8WS7 - chains A and D of the 4 polymer chains in the assembly; structure by electron microscopy, 3.26 A resolution.

== Chain A ==
Name: Cas12-1
From: unclassified sequences
Chain sequence (737 residues; each row starts with the number of its first residue):
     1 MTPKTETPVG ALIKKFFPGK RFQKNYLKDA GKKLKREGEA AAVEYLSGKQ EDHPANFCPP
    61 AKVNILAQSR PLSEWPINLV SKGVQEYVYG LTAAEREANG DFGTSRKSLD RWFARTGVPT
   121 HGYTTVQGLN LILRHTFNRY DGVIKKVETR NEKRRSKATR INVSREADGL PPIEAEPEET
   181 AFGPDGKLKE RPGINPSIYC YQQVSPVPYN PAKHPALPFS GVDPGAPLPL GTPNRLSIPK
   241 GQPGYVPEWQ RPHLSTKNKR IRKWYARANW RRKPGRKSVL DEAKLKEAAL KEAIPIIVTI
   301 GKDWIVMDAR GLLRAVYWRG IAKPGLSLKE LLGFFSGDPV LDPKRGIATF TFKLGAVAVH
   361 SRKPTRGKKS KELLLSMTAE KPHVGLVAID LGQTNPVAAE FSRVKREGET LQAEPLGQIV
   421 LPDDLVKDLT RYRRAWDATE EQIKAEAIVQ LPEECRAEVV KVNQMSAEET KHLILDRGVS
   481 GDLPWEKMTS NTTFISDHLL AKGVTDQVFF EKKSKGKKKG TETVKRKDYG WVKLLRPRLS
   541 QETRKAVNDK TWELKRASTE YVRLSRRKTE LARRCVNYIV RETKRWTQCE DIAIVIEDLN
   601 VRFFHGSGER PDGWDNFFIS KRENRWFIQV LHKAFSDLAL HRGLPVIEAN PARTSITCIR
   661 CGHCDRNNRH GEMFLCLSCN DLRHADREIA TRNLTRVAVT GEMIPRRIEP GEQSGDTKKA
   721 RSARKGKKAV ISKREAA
Disordered / not traced: 1-57, 159-176, 355-737

== Chain D ==
Molecule: NTS
From: unclassified sequences
Sequence (42 nucleotides; each row starts with the number of its first residue; numbers below 1 keep their minus sign (DT-9 is residue -9)):
    -9 TGGCCAATTC TCCCCTACGT CGACGACTTC TTGCAAGGGC AG
Disordered / not traced: -9 to -7, 1-32

== Chain A / chain D interface ==
Contacting residue pairs (13; chain A residue first):
  Thr104(A) - DT-2(D)  phosphate contact
  Thr104(A) - DT-1(D)  base contact
  Ser105(A) - DT-2(D)  phosphate contact
  Arg106(A) - DA-3(D)  salt bridge to the phosphate
  Arg106(A) - DT-2(D)  hydrogen bond to the phosphate
  Thr124(A) - DA-3(D)  phosphate contact
  Thr125(A) - DA-3(D)  phosphate contact
  Val126(A) - DA-3(D)  hydrogen bond to the phosphate
  Val126(A) - DT-2(D)  base contact
  Gln127(A) - DA-3(D)  base contact
  Gln127(A) - DT-2(D)  hydrogen bond to the base
  Gln203(A) - DA-4(D)  base contact
  Gln203(A) - DA-3(D)  base contact

== Overview ==
8 residues of chain A face 4 of chain D across their interface, with 3 hydrogen bonds and 1 salt bridge. Among
the polar pairs are Gln127(A)-DT-2(D), Arg106(A)-DT-2(D) and Val126(A)-DA-3(D).
Here chain A is Cas12-1 and chain D is NTS, both from unclassified sequences. Entry 8WS7 (Cryo-EM mini
structure of Cas12-1 with 10 nt complementary heteroduplex) was determined by electron microscopy.
